5JI3 - chains B and D of the 6 polymer chains in the assembly; structure by X-ray diffraction, 3.00 A resolution.

== Chain B (and D) ==
Molecule: ATP-dependent protease subunit HslV
Source organism: Escherichia coli
Notes: EC 3.4.25.2; chain D of this document is another copy of the same molecule, construct and numbering; everything in this record applies to it too
Reference sequence: B7LA29 (HSLV_ECO55); residues 0-175 here correspond to UniProt positions 1-176 (UniProt number = residue number + 1)
Sequence (176 residues; row label = number of the first residue in the row; numbering starts at 0):
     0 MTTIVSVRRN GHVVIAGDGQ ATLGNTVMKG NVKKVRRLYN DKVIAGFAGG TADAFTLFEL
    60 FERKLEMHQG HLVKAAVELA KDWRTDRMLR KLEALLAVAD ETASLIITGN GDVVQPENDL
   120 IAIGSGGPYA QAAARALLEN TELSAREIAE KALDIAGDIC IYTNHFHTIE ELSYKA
Disordered / not traced: 0, 175
UniProt features mapped onto this chain:
  - active site: Thr1
  - binding site (Na(+)): Gly156, Cys159, Thr162

== How chain B and chain D interact ==
Contacting residue pairs - 23 pairs, chain B then chain D:
  Gln19(B) - Ile160(D)
  Thr21(B) - Ile160(D)
  Asn24(B) - Ile158(D)
  Asn24(B) - Cys159(D)
  Asn24(B) - Ile160(D)  hydrogen bond (backbone-backbone)
  Asn24(B) - Tyr161(D)
  Thr25(B) - Tyr128(D)  hydrogen bond
  Thr25(B) - Ile158(D)
  Val26(B) - Asp157(D)
  Val26(B) - Ile158(D)  hydrogen bond (backbone-backbone)
  Val26(B) - Ile160(D)  hydrophobic
  Tyr128(B) - Thr25(D)
  Asp157(B) - Val26(D)
  Ile158(B) - Thr25(D)
  Ile158(B) - Val26(D)  hydrogen bond (backbone-backbone)
  Cys159(B) - Asn24(D)
  Ile160(B) - Gln19(D)
  Ile160(B) - Thr21(D)
  Ile160(B) - Asn24(D)  hydrogen bond (backbone-backbone)
  Ile160(B) - Val26(D)  hydrophobic
  Ile160(B) - Ile160(D)
  Tyr161(B) - Asn24(D)  hydrogen bond
  Tyr161(B) - Ile160(D)  hydrophobic
Other interface residues (no listed pair), chain B (12 interface residues in all): Gly23
Other interface residues (no listed pair), chain D (12 interface residues in all): Gly23

== Overview ==
Chain B and chain D each contribute 12 residues to their interface, with 6 hydrogen bonds. Polar pairs include
Thr25(B)-Tyr128(D), Tyr161(B)-Asn24(D) and Asn24(B)-Ile160(D). UniProt lists active-site residue Thr1(B) and 3
Na+-binding residues on chain B.
Chain B and chain D are both ATP-dependent protease subunit HslV (Escherichia coli); the structure, HslUV
complex, was determined by X-ray diffraction (same publication as 5JI2).
